PDB entry 5FW5 | X-ray diffraction, 1.92 A resolution | chains A and C of the 3 polymer chains in the assembly

[Chain A]
Molecule: Ras gtpase-activating protein-binding protein 1
Source organism: Homo sapiens
Notes: EC 3.6.4.12, 3.6.4.13; fragment: ntf2-like, residues 1-139
UniProt: Q13283 (G3BP1_HUMAN); residue numbers follow UniProt; this construct covers 1-139
Amino-acid sequence (140 residues; numbered 0 to 139; the number before each row is that of its first residue; numbering starts at 0):
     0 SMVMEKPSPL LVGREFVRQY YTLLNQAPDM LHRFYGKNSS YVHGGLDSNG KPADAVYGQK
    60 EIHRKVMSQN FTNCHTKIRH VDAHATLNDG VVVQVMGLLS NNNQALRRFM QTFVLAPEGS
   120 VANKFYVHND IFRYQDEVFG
Differences from the reference sequence: expression tag (0)
Ion coordination: K+ near Tyr56 (its only coordinating residue here)
Reported in the primary citation:
  - mutagenesis - F33W: abolished binding to FGDF-containing proteins (citing earlier work)
  - mutagenesis - F15A: decreased binding to DSGFSFGSK (citing earlier work)
  - mutagenesis - F124W: unchanged binding to FGDF-motifs (citing earlier work)

[Chain C]
Molecule: Non-structural protein 3
Source organism: Semliki forest virus
UniProt: P08411 (POLN_SFV); residues 449-473 here correspond to UniProt positions 1785-1809 (UniProt number = residue number + 1336)
Amino-acid sequence (25 residues; row label = number of the first residue in the row):
   449 LTFGDFDEHE VDALASGITF GDFDD
Unresolved in the structure: 472-473

[How chain A and chain C interact]
Pairs across the interface (32; chain A residue first):
  Val11(A) - Phe451(C)
  Phe15(A) - Phe451(C)  hydrophobic
  Arg17(A) - Asp460(C)  salt bridge
  Gln18(A) - Phe451(C)
  Gln18(A) - Val459(C)
  Thr21(A) - Ala463(C)
  Leu22(A) - Phe454(C)  hydrophobic
  Leu22(A) - Leu462(C)  hydrophobic
  Leu22(A) - Ala463(C)
  Gln25(A) - Leu462(C)
  Gln25(A) - Ala463(C)
  Gln25(A) - Gly465(C)
  Met29(A) - Phe454(C)
  Arg32(A) - Gly452(C)
  Arg32(A) - Asp453(C)  salt bridge
  Arg32(A) - Phe454(C)
  Arg32(A) - Glu458(C)  salt bridge
  Phe33(A) - Phe451(C)  hydrophobic
  Phe33(A) - Gly452(C)
  Phe33(A) - Phe454(C)  hydrophobic
  Glu117(A) - Gly452(C)
  Glu117(A) - Asp453(C)
  Asn122(A) - Leu449(C)
  Asn122(A) - Thr450(C)  hydrogen bond (backbone-backbone)
  Lys123(A) - Thr450(C)  hydrogen bond
  Lys123(A) - Gly452(C)  hydrogen bond (side chain-backbone)
  Lys123(A) - Phe454(C)  hydrogen bond (side chain-backbone)
  Phe124(A) - Thr450(C)  hydrogen bond (backbone-backbone)
  Phe124(A) - Phe451(C)
  Phe124(A) - Gly452(C)  hydrogen bond (backbone-backbone)
  Tyr125(A) - Gly452(C)  hydrogen bond (side chain-backbone)
  Tyr125(A) - Asp453(C)
Interface residues without a listed pair, chain A (19 interface residues in all): Pro6, Leu10, Glu14, Ala26
Interface features reported in the paper:
  - interface residues, chain C: Phe451(C)

[In short]
The interface between chain A and chain C involves 19 residues on one side and 12 on the other, with 7
hydrogen bonds and 3 salt bridges. Polar pairs include Arg17(A)-Asp460(C), Arg32(A)-Asp453(C) and
Arg32(A)-Glu458(C). The paper reports that F33W of chain A abolishes binding to FGDF-containing proteins; the
interface residue Phe451(C); 3 substitutions were tested in all.
Here chain A is Ras gtpase-activating protein-binding protein 1 (Homo sapiens) and chain C is Non-structural
protein 3 (Semliki forest virus). Entry 5FW5 (Crystal structure of human G3BP1 in complex with Semliki Forest
Virus nsP3-25 comprising two FGDF motives) was determined by X-ray diffraction.
